PDB entry 2I3P | X-ray diffraction, 2.30 A resolution | chains A and B of the 4 polymer chains in the assembly

# Chain A
Name: DNA endonuclease I-CreI
Organism: Chlamydomonas reinhardtii
Notes: EC 3.1.-.-
UniProt: P05725 (DNE1_CHLRE); residues 1-153 here = UniProt positions 1-153
Amino-acid sequence (153 residues; numbered 1 to 153; the number before each row is that of its first residue):
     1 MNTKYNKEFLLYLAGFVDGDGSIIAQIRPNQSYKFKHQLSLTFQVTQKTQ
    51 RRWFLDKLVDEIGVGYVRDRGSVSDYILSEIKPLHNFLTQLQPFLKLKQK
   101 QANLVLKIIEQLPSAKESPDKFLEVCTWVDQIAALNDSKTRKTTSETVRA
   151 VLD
Not modelled in the structure: 1
Differences from the reference sequence: engineered mutation Arg28 (Lys in P05725), Thr42 (Ala in P05725), Glu110 (Trp in P05725), Gln111 (Arg in P05725)
Metal / ion sites: Ca2+ site 1: Gly19 (shared with Asp320(B) of chain B; 1 residue of chain C; 1 residue of chain D); Ca2+ site 2: Asp20 (shared with Gly319(B) of chain B; 1 residue of chain C; 1 residue of chain D)
From the paper describing this entry:
  - mutagenesis - N30A, N30G, Q38A, Q38G, R68K: decreased catalytic activity on wild-type target site
  - mutagenesis - R68A: abolished catalytic activity on wild-type target site (citing earlier work)
  - contacts within the chain: Arg68-Asp75 (salt bridge) (proposed by the authors, not directly observed)
  - mutagenesis - K28R: increased catalytic activity on T:A +/-7
  - mutagenesis - K28R (1.2-fold): decreased catalytic activity on wild-type site
  - mutagenesis - N30A/Q38R: increased catalytic activity on G:C +/-9 site
  - mutagenesis - Q38R: unchanged catalytic activity on G:C +/-9 site
  - mutagenesis - N30R/S32G/Q38Y: increased catalytic activity on C:G +/-9 site
  - mutagenesis - N30G/S32Q/Q38K, N30S/Q38R: increased catalytic activity on G:C +/-9 target site
  - mutagenesis - Q26C/T42E/Y66R (2.9-fold): increased catalytic activity
  - mutagenesis - Y33R/Q44V (>1440-fold): increased catalytic activity on A:T +/-4 and G:C +/-10

# Chain B
Name: DNA endonuclease I-CreI
Organism: Chlamydomonas reinhardtii
Notes: EC 3.1.-.-
UniProt: P05725 (DNE1_CHLRE); residues 301-453 here correspond to UniProt positions 1-153 (UniProt number = residue number - 300)
Amino-acid sequence (153 residues; each row starts with the number of its first residue):
   301 MNTKYNKEFLLYLAGFVDGDGSIIAQIRPNQSYKFKHQLSLTFQVTQKTQ
   351 RRWFLDKLVDEIGVGYVRDRGSVSDYILSEIKPLHNFLTQLQPFLKLKQK
   401 QANLVLKIIEQLPSAKESPDKFLEVCTWVDQIAALNDSKTRKTTSETVRA
   451 VLD
Not modelled in the structure: 301
Differences from the reference sequence: engineered mutation Arg328 (Lys28 in P05725), Thr342 (Ala42 in P05725), Glu410 (Trp110 in P05725), Gln411 (Arg111 in P05725)
Metal / ion sites: Ca2+ site 1: Gly319 (shared with Asp20(A) of chain A; 1 residue of chain C; 1 residue of chain D); Ca2+ site 2: Asp320 (shared with Gly19(A) of chain A; 1 residue of chain C; 1 residue of chain D)

# Interface between chain A and chain B
Pairs across the interface (45):
  Lys7(A) with Glu308(B), salt bridge
  Glu8(A) with Lys307(B), salt bridge; Leu311(B)
  Leu11(A) with Glu308(B); Leu311(B), hydrophobic; Tyr312(B)
  Tyr12(A) with Leu311(B); Ala314(B); Gly315(B); Asp318(B), hydrogen bond; Phe394(B); Lys396(B)
  Ala14(A) with Tyr312(B)
  Gly15(A) with Tyr312(B); Gly315(B); Phe316(B), hydrogen bond (backbone-backbone)
  Phe16(A) with Gly315(B); Phe316(B); Asp318(B); Gly319(B); Leu397(B), hydrophobic
  Asp18(A) with Tyr312(B), hydrogen bond; Phe316(B)
  Gly19(A) with Phe316(B); Asp320(B)
  Asp20(A) with Gly319(B); Asp320(B)
  Gln47(A) with Leu397(B)
  Lys48(A) with Asp437(B), salt bridge
  Gln50(A) with Asp437(B)
  Arg51(A) with Asp437(B), salt bridge
  Trp53(A) with Lys396(B); Leu397(B), hydrophobic
  Phe54(A) with Leu397(B), hydrophobic
  Lys57(A) with Lys396(B)
  Phe94(A) with Tyr312(B)
  Lys96(A) with Tyr312(B); Phe354(B); Lys357(B)
  Leu97(A) with Phe316(B), hydrophobic; Gln347(B); Trp353(B), hydrophobic; Phe354(B), hydrophobic
  Asp137(A) with Gln350(B); Arg351(B), salt bridge
Also at the interface, not in a pair above, chain A (22 interface residues in all): Glu61
Also at the interface, not in a pair above, chain B (21 interface residues in all): Glu361

# Summary
Chain A and chain B form an interface of 22 and 21 residues respectively; the contacts include 3 hydrogen
bonds and 5 salt bridges. Polar pairs include Lys7(A)-Glu308(B), Glu8(A)-Lys307(B) and Lys48(A)-Asp437(B).
From the paper: N30A, N30G and Q38A of chain A, among others, reduce catalytic activity on wild-type target
site; contacts within the chain involving Arg68(A) and Asp75(A); 14 substitutions were tested in all.
Chain A and chain B are both DNA endonuclease I-CreI (Chlamydomonas reinhardtii); the structure, K28R mutant
of Homing Endonuclease I-CreI, was determined by X-ray diffraction together with 2I3Q from the same study.
